Entry 6AG5 (X-ray diffraction, 2.32 A resolution); this record covers chain A.

# Chain A
Protein: N-alpha-acetyltransferase
From: Sulfolobus solfataricus P2
Notes: EC 2.3.1.255, 2.3.1.258
UniProt: Q980R9 (NAT_SULSO); residues 1-167 here = UniProt positions 1-167
Chain sequence (175 residues; each row starts with the number of its first residue):
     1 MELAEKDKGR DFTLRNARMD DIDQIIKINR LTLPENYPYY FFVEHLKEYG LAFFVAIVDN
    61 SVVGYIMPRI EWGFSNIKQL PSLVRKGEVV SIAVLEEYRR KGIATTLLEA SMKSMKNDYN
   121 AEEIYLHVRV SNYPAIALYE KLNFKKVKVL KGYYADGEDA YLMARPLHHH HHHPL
Unresolved in the structure: 1-10, 168-175
Differences from the reference sequence: engineered mutation E88 (His in Q980R9), H127 (Glu in Q980R9); expression tag (168-175)
Residues lining bound ligands:
  - acetyl coenzyme A (ACO): T32, L33, V89, V90, S91, I92, A93, V94, Y98, R99, R100, K101, G102, I103, A104, T105, L126, H127, V128, N132, P134, A135, A137, L138, Y139, K141
  - Ca2+ (CA): V128, R129, N132, Y154
UniProt features mapped onto this chain:
  - binding site (substrate): Y37, Y154
  - binding site (acetyl-CoA): I92 to V94, R100 to T105, N132, Y139 to K141
  - site: E35 (Plays an important role in substrate specificity), S75 (Plays an important role in modulating multiple conformations of loop regions and contributes to protein thermostability), S82 (Plays an important role in modulating multiple conformations of loop regions and contributes to protein thermostability)
  - mutagenesis: L33 (L33A: 20- and 2-fold decrease of the catalytic efficiency and affinity for Ser-N-terminal peptide ...), P34 (P34A: 20-fold decrease of the catalytic efficiency for Ser-N-terminal peptide, but almost same affinity compared to the wild-type ...), E35 (E35A: Slight increase of the catalytic efficiency for Ser-N-terminal peptide, but 4-fold decrease of the affinity compared to the wild-type ...), Y37 (Y37A: 34-fold decrease of the catalytic efficiency for Ser-N-terminal peptide and slight decrease of the affinity compared to the wild-type ...), S75 (S75A: Has a melting temperature about 3 degrees Celsius lower than that of the wild-type), S82 (S82A: Has a melting temperature about 3 degrees Celsius lower than that of the wild-type), R100 (R100A: 7-fold decrease of the affinity, with no significant difference in the catalytic efficiency. Same fold compared to the wild-type), T105 (T105A: 3-fold decrease of the affinity, with no significant difference in the catalytic efficiency. Same fold compared to the wild-type), Y125 (Y125A: Same catalytic efficiency and 1.7-fold decrease of the affinity for Ser-N-terminal peptide compared to the wild-type ...), R129 (R129A: Slight decrease of the catalytic efficiency and of the affinity for Ser-N-terminal peptide compared to teh wild-type ...), N132 (N132A: 4.5-fold decrease of the affinity, with no significant difference in the catalytic efficiency. Same fold compared to the wild-type), Y154 (Y154A: 1.3-fold decrease of the catalytic efficiency for Ser-N-terminal peptide, but same affinity compared to the wild-type ...)

# Summary
Chain A binds acetyl coenzyme A and Ca2+. Curated annotation (UniProt) lists substrate-binding residues Y37
and Y154, 13 acetyl-CoA-binding residues and 12 mutagenesis sites.
Chain A is N-alpha-acetyltransferase (Sulfolobus solfataricus P2); the structure, Crystal structure of Ard1
N-terminal acetyltransferase E88H/H127E mutant from Sulfolobus solfataricus, was determined by X-ray
diffraction (same publication as 6AG4).
